Entry 5BWT (X-ray diffraction, 2.20 A resolution); this record covers chains A and B.

# Chain A (and B)
Molecule: Branched-chain-amino-acid aminotransferase, mitochondrial
Organism: Homo sapiens
Notes: EC 2.6.1.42; chain B of this document is another copy of the same molecule, construct and numbering; everything in this record applies to it too
UniProt: O15382 (BCAT2_HUMAN); residues 1-365 here correspond to UniProt positions 28-392 (UniProt number = residue number + 27)
Amino-acid sequence (369 residues; numbered -3 to 365; the number before each row is that of its first residue; numbers below 1 keep their minus sign (Gly-3 is residue -3)):
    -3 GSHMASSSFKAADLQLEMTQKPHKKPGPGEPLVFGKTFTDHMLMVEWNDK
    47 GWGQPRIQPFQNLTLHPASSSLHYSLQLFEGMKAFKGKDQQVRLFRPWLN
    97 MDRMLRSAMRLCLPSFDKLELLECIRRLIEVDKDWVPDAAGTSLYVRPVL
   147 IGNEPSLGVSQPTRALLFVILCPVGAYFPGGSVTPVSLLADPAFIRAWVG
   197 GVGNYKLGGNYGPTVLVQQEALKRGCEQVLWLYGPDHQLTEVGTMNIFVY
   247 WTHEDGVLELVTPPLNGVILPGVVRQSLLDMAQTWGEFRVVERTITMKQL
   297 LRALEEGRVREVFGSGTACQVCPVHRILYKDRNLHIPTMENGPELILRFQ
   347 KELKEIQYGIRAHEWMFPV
Not modelled in the structure: -3 to 2, 176-178 (chain B: -3 to 1, 24-26, 175-178)
Sequence notes: expression tag (-3 to 0)
Covalent attachments: pyridoxal phosphate (PLP) linked to Lys202
Curated features (UniProtKB/Swiss-Prot):
  - binding site (substrate): Tyr141
  - modified residue: Lys202 (N6-(pyridoxal phosphate)lysine), Lys294 (N6-acetyllysine)

# How chain A and chain B interact
Residue-residue contacts (111):
  Gly31(A) with Ser152(B); Leu153(B), hydrogen bond (backbone-backbone)
  Lys32(A) with Ser152(B)
  Phe34(A) with His62(B); Ala64(B), hydrophobic; Pro151(B)
  Phe56(A) with His62(B); Pro63(B), hydrophobic
  Gln57(A) with Pro63(B)
  Asn58(A) with Thr60(B); Leu61(B); His62(B)
  Leu59(A) with Leu59(B); Thr60(B); Leu61(B), hydrogen bond (backbone-backbone); Leu68(B), hydrophobic
  Thr60(A) with Asn58(B); Leu59(B)
  Leu61(A) with Asn58(B); Leu59(B), hydrogen bond (backbone-backbone); Leu61(B), hydrophobic
  His62(A) with Phe34(B); Phe56(B); Asn58(B)
  Pro63(A) with Phe56(B), hydrophobic; Gln57(B); Phe164(B); Ile166(B), hydrophobic
  Ala64(A) with Phe34(B), hydrophobic; Ile166(B), hydrophobic
  Ser67(A) with Leu68(B); Gln73(B), hydrogen bond (backbone-side chain)
  Leu68(A) with Leu59(B), hydrophobic; Ser67(B); Leu68(B), hydrophobic; Gln73(B)
  His69(A) with Gln73(B); Phe75(B); Arg143(B), hydrogen bond; Val145(B); Gly204(B)
  Tyr70(A) with Gln73(B); Phe75(B), hydrophobic; Arg143(B), hydrogen bond; Gly204(B); Tyr207(B), hydrophobic; Gly208(B), hydrogen bond (backbone-backbone)
  Ser71(A) with Ser71(B), hydrogen bond; Gln73(B), hydrogen bond (backbone-side chain); Gly204(B); Gly205(B)
  Gln73(A) with Ser67(B), hydrogen bond (side chain-backbone); Leu68(B); His69(B); Tyr70(B); Ser71(B), hydrogen bond (side chain-backbone); Gln73(B)
  Phe75(A) with His69(B); Tyr70(B), hydrophobic
  Arg106(A) with Pro209(B), hydrogen bond (side chain-backbone); Leu212(B)
  Leu107(A) with Gly208(B)
  Cys108(A) with Val211(B), hydrophobic; Leu212(B), hydrophobic; Gln215(B)
  Tyr141(A) with Leu153(B), hydrophobic
  Arg143(A) with His69(B), hydrogen bond; Tyr70(B), hydrogen bond; Leu153(B)
  Val145(A) with His69(B)
  Pro151(A) with Phe34(B)
  Ser152(A) with Gly31(B); Lys32(B)
  Leu153(A) with Gly31(B), hydrogen bond (backbone-backbone); Tyr141(B), hydrophobic; Arg143(B); Cys168(B), hydrophobic
  Val155(A) with Thr210(B)
  Ser156(A) with Val211(B)
  Gln157(A) with Val211(B); Gln215(B), hydrogen bond
  Phe164(A) with Pro63(B)
  Ile166(A) with Pro63(B), hydrophobic
  Cys168(A) with Leu153(B), hydrophobic
  Ile191(A) with Trp194(B); Val195(B)
  Trp194(A) with Ile191(B), hydrogen bond (side chain-backbone); Trp194(B), hydrophobic
  Val195(A) with Ile191(B)
  Gly196(A) with Ala189(B); Ile191(B), hydrogen bond (backbone-backbone)
  Val198(A) with Pro209(B), hydrophobic
  Gly204(A) with His69(B); Tyr70(B); Ser71(B)
  Gly205(A) with Ser71(B)
  Tyr207(A) with Tyr70(B), hydrophobic
  Gly208(A) with Tyr70(B), hydrogen bond (backbone-backbone); Leu107(B)
  Pro209(A) with Arg106(B), hydrogen bond (backbone-side chain); Leu107(B); Val198(B), hydrophobic
  Thr210(A) with Val155(B)
  Val211(A) with Cys108(B), hydrophobic; Ser156(B); Gln157(B)
  Leu212(A) with Arg106(B); Cys108(B), hydrophobic
  Gln215(A) with Cys108(B); Gln157(B), hydrogen bond
  Tyr229(A) with Trp194(B)
Interface residues without a listed pair, chain A (58 interface residues in all): Phe30, Met38, Leu72, Met105, Ile147, Ala189, Gly197, Val213, Thr240
Interface residues without a listed pair, chain B (59 interface residues in all): Phe30, Met38, Leu72, Met105, Ile147, Phe190, Arg192, Ala193, Gly196, Val213, Thr240

# In short
58 residues of chain A face 59 of chain B across their interface; the contacts include 21 hydrogen bonds.
Polar contacts include Ser67(A)-Gln73(B), His69(A)-Arg143(B) and Tyr70(A)-Arg143(B). UniProt lists
substrate-binding residue Tyr141(A) on chain A.
Chain A and chain B are both Branched-chain-amino-acid aminotransferase, mitochondrial (Homo sapiens); the
structure, X-ray crystal structure at 2.20A resolution of human mitochondrial branched chain aminotransferase
(bcatm) complexed with a ..., was determined by X-ray diffraction (same publication as 5BWR, 5BWU, 5BWV, 5BWW
and 5BWX).
